PDB entry 9QB4 | X-ray diffraction, 2.70 A resolution | chains O and P of the 34 polymer chains in the assembly

# Chain O
Protein: Proteasome subunit alpha type-2
Source organism: Saccharomyces cerevisiae
Reference sequence: P23639 (PSA2_YEAST); numbering as in UniProt (aligned over 1-250)
Chain sequence (250 residues; numbered 1 to 250; the number before each row is that of its first residue):
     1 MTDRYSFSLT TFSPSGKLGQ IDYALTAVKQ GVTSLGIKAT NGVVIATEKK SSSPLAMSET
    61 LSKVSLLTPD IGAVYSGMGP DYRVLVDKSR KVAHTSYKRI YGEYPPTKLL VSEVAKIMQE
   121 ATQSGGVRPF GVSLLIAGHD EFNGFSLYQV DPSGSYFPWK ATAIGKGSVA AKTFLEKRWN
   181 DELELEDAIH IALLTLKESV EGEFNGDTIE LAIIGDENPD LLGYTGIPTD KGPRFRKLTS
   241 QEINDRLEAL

# Chain P
Protein: Proteasome subunit alpha type-3
Source organism: Saccharomyces cerevisiae
Reference sequence: P23638 (PSA3_YEAST); residues 0-257 here correspond to UniProt positions 1-258 (UniProt number = residue number + 1)
Chain sequence (258 residues; row label = number of the first residue in the row; numbering starts at 0):
     0 MGSRRYDSRT TIFSPEGRLY QVEYALESIS HAGTAIGIMA SDGIVLAAER KVTSTLLEQD
    60 TSTEKLYKLN DKIAVAVAGL TADAEILINT ARIHAQNYLK TYNEDIPVEI LVRRLSDIKQ
   120 GYTQHGGLRP FGVSFIYAGY DDRYGYQLYT SNPSGNYTGW KAISVGANTS AAQTLLQMDY
   180 KDDMKVDDAI ELALKTLSKT TDSSALTYDR LEFATIRKGA NDGEVYQKIF KPQEIKDILV
   240 KTGITKKDED EEADEDMK
Disordered / not traced: 0, 245-257

# Interface between chain O and chain P
Contacting residue pairs (63; chain O residue first):
  Arg4(O) - Ser2(P)  hydrogen bond (backbone-side chain)
  Tyr5(O) - Ser2(P)
  Tyr5(O) - Tyr5(P)
  Ser6(O) - Gly125(P)
  Ser6(O) - Leu127(P)
  Phe7(O) - Ser2(P)
  Phe7(O) - Tyr5(P)
  Phe7(O) - Asp6(P)
  Phe7(O) - Gly126(P)
  Ser8(O) - Gly126(P)  hydrogen bond (backbone-backbone)
  Ser8(O) - Leu127(P)
  Ser8(O) - Arg128(P)  hydrogen bond (side chain-backbone)
  Thr10(O) - Arg128(P)
  Thr11(O) - Ser7(P)
  Thr11(O) - Thr9(P)
  Thr11(O) - Gln20(P)
  Phe12(O) - Gln20(P)  hydrogen bond (backbone-side chain)
  Phe12(O) - Tyr23(P)
  Phe12(O) - Ala24(P)  hydrophobic
  Phe12(O) - Arg128(P)
  Phe12(O) - Pro129(P)
  Phe12(O) - Gly131(P)
  Ser13(O) - Tyr23(P)
  Pro14(O) - Tyr23(P)  hydrophobic
  Pro14(O) - Glu26(P)
  Ser15(O) - Glu26(P)
  Ser15(O) - His30(P)
  Gly16(O) - Tyr23(P)
  Gly16(O) - Ser27(P)  hydrogen bond (backbone-side chain)
  Leu18(O) - Arg128(P)
  Lys38(O) - Glu57(P)  salt bridge
  Ser112(O) - Glu84(P)
  Lys116(O) - Ile85(P)
  Gln119(O) - Ala81(P)
  Gln119(O) - Asp82(P)  hydrogen bond
  Gln119(O) - Ile85(P)
  Gln119(O) - Arg128(P)
  Thr122(O) - Arg128(P)  hydrogen bond (backbone-side chain)
  Gln123(O) - Tyr121(P)
  Gln123(O) - Leu127(P)
  Gln123(O) - Arg128(P)  hydrogen bond (side chain-backbone)
  Gln123(O) - Phe130(P)
  Gly125(O) - Leu127(P)
  Ser153(O) - Ala81(P)
  Gly154(O) - Ala81(P)
  Ser155(O) - Ala81(P)
  Tyr156(O) - Glu84(P)  hydrogen bond
  Phe157(O) - Leu56(P)  hydrophobic
  Pro158(O) - Leu56(P)
  Pro158(O) - Glu57(P)  hydrogen bond (backbone-backbone)
  Pro158(O) - Thr60(P)
  Pro158(O) - Ser61(P)
  Trp159(O) - Ser53(P)
  Trp159(O) - Leu55(P)
  Trp159(O) - Leu56(P)
  Lys160(O) - Thr54(P)
  Lys160(O) - Leu55(P)  hydrogen bond (backbone-backbone)
  Lys160(O) - Leu56(P)
  Lys160(O) - Glu57(P)
  Ala161(O) - Leu55(P)
  Leu175(O) - Leu55(P)  hydrophobic
  Glu176(O) - Thr54(P)
  Glu176(O) - Leu55(P)
Other interface residues (no listed pair), chain O (34 interface residues in all): Ser124, Tyr148, Trp179
Other interface residues (no listed pair), chain P (32 interface residues in all): Leu79, Thr80

# Overview
The interface between chain O and chain P involves 34 residues on one side and 32 on the other, with 11
hydrogen bonds and 1 salt bridge. Among the polar pairs are Lys38(O)-Glu57(P), Arg4(O)-Ser2(P) and
Ser8(O)-Arg128(P).
Chain O is Proteasome subunit alpha type-2 and chain P is Proteasome subunit alpha type-3, both from
Saccharomyces cerevisiae; the structure, Yeast 20S proteasome mutant: beta5_T3M in complex with Carfilzomib,
was determined by X-ray diffraction, deposited together with 9QAF, 9QAI, 9QB1, 9QBE, 9QBI, 9QBO and 8 further
entries.
